Entry 6VOO (electron microscopy, 3.05 A resolution); this record covers chains D and g of the 9 polymer chains in the assembly.

# Chain D
Molecule: ATP synthase subunit beta, chloroplastic
Organism: Spinacia oleracea
Notes: EC 7.1.2.2
UniProtKB: P00825 (ATPB_SPIOL); residue numbers follow UniProt; this construct covers 1-498
Amino-acid sequence (498 residues; each row starts with the number of its first residue):
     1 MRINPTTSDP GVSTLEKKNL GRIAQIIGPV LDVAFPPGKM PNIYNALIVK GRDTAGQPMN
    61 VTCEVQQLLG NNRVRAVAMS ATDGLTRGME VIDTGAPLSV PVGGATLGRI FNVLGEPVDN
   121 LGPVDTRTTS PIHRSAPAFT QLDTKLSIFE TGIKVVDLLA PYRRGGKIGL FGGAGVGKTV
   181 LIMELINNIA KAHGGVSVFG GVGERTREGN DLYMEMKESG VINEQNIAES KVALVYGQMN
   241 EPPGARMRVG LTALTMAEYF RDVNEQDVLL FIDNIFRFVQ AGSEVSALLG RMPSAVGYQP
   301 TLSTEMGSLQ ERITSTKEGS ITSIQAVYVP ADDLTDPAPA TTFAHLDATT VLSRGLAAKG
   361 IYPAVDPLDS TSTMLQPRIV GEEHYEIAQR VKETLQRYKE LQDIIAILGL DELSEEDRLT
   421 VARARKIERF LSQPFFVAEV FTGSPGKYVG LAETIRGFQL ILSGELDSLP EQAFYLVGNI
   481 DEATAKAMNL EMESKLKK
Disordered / not traced: 1-16, 495-498
Ligand contacts:
  - ATP (adenosine-5'-triphosphate): Gly173, Ala174, Gly175, Val176, Gly177, Lys178, Thr179, Val180, Glu204, Arg205, Glu208, Asp273, Tyr362, Pro363, Phe435, Ala438, Phe441, Thr442
  - tentoxin (TTX): Gly28, Pro29, Ala81, Thr82, Asp83, Pro242
UniProt features mapped onto this chain:
  - binding site (ATP): Gly172 to Thr179
From the paper describing this entry:
  - binding site for ATP: Lys178, Thr179, Tyr362, Phe441
  - binding site for tentoxin: Thr82, Asp83
  - binding site for the ligand ADP: Lys178, Thr179, Tyr362, Phe441
  - conformationally variable residues: Glu412

# Chain g
Molecule: ATP synthase gamma chain, chloroplastic
Organism: Spinacia oleracea
UniProtKB: P05435 (ATPG_SPIOL); residue numbers follow UniProt; this construct covers 1-364
Amino-acid sequence (364 residues; numbered 1 to 364; the number before each row is that of its first residue):
     1 MACSLSFSSS VSTFHLPTTT QSTQAPPNNA TTLPTTNPIQ CANLRELRDR IGSVKNTQKI
    61 TEAMKLVAAA KVRRAQEAVV NGRPFSETLV EVLYNMNEQL QTEDVDVPLT KIRTVKKVAL
   121 MVVTGDRGLC GGFNNMLLKK AESRIAELKK LGVDYTIISI GKKGNTYFIR RPEIPVDRYF
   181 DGTNLPTAKE AQAIADDVFS LFVSEEVDKV EMLYTKFVSL VKSDPVIHTL LPLSPKGEIC
   241 DINGKCVDAA EDELFRLTTK EGKLTVERDM IKTETPAFSP ILEFEQDPAQ ILDALLPLYL
   301 NSQILRALQE SLASELAARM TAMSNATDNA NELKKTLSIN YNRARQAKIT GEILEIVAGA
   361 NACV
Disordered / not traced: 1-41, 364
UniProt features mapped onto this chain:
  - active site: Cys130
From the paper describing this entry:
  - conformationally variable residues (loop rearrangement, order/disorder transition): Glu238 to Leu282, Ile271 to Glu285
  - contacts within the chain: Val79-Phe255 (hydrophobic contact), Phe217-Phe255 (pi stacking), Phe255-Ala313 (hydrophobic contact)

# Interface between chain D and chain g
Pairs across the interface - 10 pairs, chain D then chain g:
  Ala406(D) with Asn329(g)
  Ile407(D) with Ala326(g); Asn329(g); Ala330(g), hydrophobic; Leu333(g), hydrophobic
  Leu408(D) with Leu129(g), hydrophobic
  Asp411(D) with Leu129(g); Gly131(g); Asn135(g)
  Arg418(D) with Asn135(g)
Other interface residues (no listed pair), chain D (6 interface residues in all): Met292
Other interface residues (no listed pair), chain g (9 interface residues in all): Met323, Ala362
The authors on this interface:
  - interface residues, chain D: Leu408(D)

# Summary
The interface between chain D and chain g involves 6 residues on one side and 9 on the other. Ligands of chain
D: tentoxin and ATP. From the paper: a binding site for ATP at Lys178(D), Thr179(D) and Tyr362(D) among
others; a binding site for the ligand ADP at Lys178(D), Thr179(D) and Tyr362(D) among others.
Chain D is ATP synthase subunit beta, chloroplastic and chain g is ATP synthase gamma chain, chloroplastic,
both from Spinacia oleracea; the structure, Chloroplast ATP synthase (R1, CF1), was determined by electron
microscopy (same publication as 6VM1, 6VM4, 6VMB, 6VMD, 6VMG, 6VOF and 8 further entries).
